Entry 3SSN (X-ray diffraction, 2.39 A resolution); this record covers chains C and D of the 4 polymer chains in the assembly.

== Chain C (and D) ==
Protein: Methyltransferase
Organism: Micromonospora griseorubida
Notes: EC 2.1.1.-; chain D of this document is another copy of the same molecule, construct and numbering; everything in this record applies to it too
UniProt: Q83WF2 (Q83WF2_MICGR); numbering as in UniProt (aligned over 1-399)
Amino-acid sequence (419 residues; row label = number of the first residue in the row; numbers below 1 keep their minus sign (Met-19 is residue -19)):
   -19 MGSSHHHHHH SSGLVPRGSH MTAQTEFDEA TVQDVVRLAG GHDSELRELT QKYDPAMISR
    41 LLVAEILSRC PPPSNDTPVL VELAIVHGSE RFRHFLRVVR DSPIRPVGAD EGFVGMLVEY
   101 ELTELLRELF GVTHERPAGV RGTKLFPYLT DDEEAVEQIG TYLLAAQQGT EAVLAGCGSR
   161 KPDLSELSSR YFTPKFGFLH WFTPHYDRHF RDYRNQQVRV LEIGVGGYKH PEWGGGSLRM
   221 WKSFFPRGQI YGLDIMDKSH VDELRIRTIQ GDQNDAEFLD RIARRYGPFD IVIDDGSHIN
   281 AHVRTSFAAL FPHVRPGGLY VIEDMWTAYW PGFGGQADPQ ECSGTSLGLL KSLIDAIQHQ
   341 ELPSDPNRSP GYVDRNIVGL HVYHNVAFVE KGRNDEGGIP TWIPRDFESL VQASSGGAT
Disordered / not traced: -19 to 5, 340-350, 383-399 (chain D: -19 to 4, 398-399)
Construct notes: expression tag (-19 to 0)
Swiss-Prot annotation at these positions:
  - active site: His278 (Proton acceptor)
  - binding site (S-adenosyl-L-methionine): Thr173, Glu202 to Tyr208, Ser217, Asp234, Asp252, Gln253, Asp275
  - binding site (Mg(2+)): Asp275, Glu303, Asp304
  - mutagenesis: Tyr208 (Y208F: Decreased catalytic activity), His278 (H278A/K/Q: Abolishes catalytic activity), Ile279 (I279V: Slightly increased catalytic activity)
Ion coordination: Mg2+: Asp275, Asp304 (together with Mycinamicin VI)
Ligand contacts:
  - Mycinamicin VI (MVI), molecule 1: Ile139, Gly140, Leu143, Leu144, Gln147
  - Mycinamicin VI (MVI), molecule 2: Phe172, Thr173, Pro174, Leu179, His180, Tyr208, Trp213, Asp275, His278, Asp304, Trp306
  - S-adenosylhomocysteine (SAH): Thr173, Pro174, Lys175, Glu202, Gly204, Val205, Gly206, Gly207, Tyr208, Ser217, Leu233, Asp234, Ile235, Met236, Gly251, Asp252, Gln253, Asp275, Gly276, Ser277, His282
From the paper describing this entry:
  - catalytic residues: His278
  - binding site for Mycinamicin VI: His278
  - catalytic residues: Tyr208 (proposed by the authors, not directly observed)
  - binding site for S-adenosylhomocysteine: Tyr208
  - mutagenesis - H278A, H278K, H278Q: abolished catalytic activity on Mycinamicin VI
  - mutagenesis - Y208F: decreased catalytic activity on Mycinamicin VI
  - mutagenesis - I279V: unchanged catalytic activity on Mycinamicin VI

== Chain C / chain D interface ==
Contacting residue pairs (82):
  Arg17(C) with Arg17(D); Glu25(D)
  His22(C) with Gln197(D); Arg199(D); Pro268(D); Asp270(D), salt bridge; Arg295(D), hydrogen bond
  Asp23(C) with Pro268(D); Arg295(D)
  Glu25(C) with Arg17(D)
  Leu26(C) with Arg295(D)
  Glu99(C) with Arg373(D), salt bridge
  Glu101(C) with Arg373(D)
  Glu104(C) with Pro296(D)
  Arg107(C) with Arg295(D); Pro296(D), hydrogen bond (side chain-backbone)
  Val112(C) with Gln196(D)
  His114(C) with Asp192(D); Tyr193(D), hydrogen bond; Gln196(D), hydrogen bond; Gly297(D), hydrogen bond (side chain-backbone)
  Arg116(C) with Pro296(D); Gly297(D)
  Gly119(C) with Val358(D); Gly372(D); Arg373(D), hydrogen bond (backbone-backbone)
  Arg121(C) with Arg373(D)
  Gly122(C) with Arg373(D); Asp375(D)
  Thr123(C) with Asp375(D), hydrogen bond (backbone-backbone); Glu376(D), hydrogen bond (side chain-backbone); Gly377(D)
  Lys124(C) with Asp375(D), salt bridge
  Leu125(C) with Pro380(D), hydrophobic
  Phe126(C) with Trp382(D), hydrophobic
  Asp132(C) with Thr381(D), hydrogen bond; Trp382(D)
  Ala135(C) with Trp382(D)
  Ile139(C) with Trp382(D), hydrophobic
  Asp192(C) with His114(D)
  Tyr193(C) with His114(D), hydrogen bond
  Asn195(C) with Val112(D); Asn195(D)
  Gln196(C) with Val112(D); Thr113(D); His114(D), hydrogen bond
  Gln197(C) with His22(D), hydrogen bond (backbone-side chain)
  Arg199(C) with His22(D)
  Pro268(C) with His22(D); Asp23(D)
  Asp270(C) with His22(D), salt bridge
  Arg295(C) with His22(D); Asp23(D); Leu26(D); Arg107(D)
  Pro296(C) with Glu104(D); Arg107(D), hydrogen bond (backbone-side chain); Arg116(D)
  Gly297(C) with His114(D), hydrogen bond (backbone-side chain); Arg116(D)
  Val358(C) with Gly119(D)
  Gly372(C) with Gly119(D)
  Arg373(C) with Glu99(D), salt bridge; Tyr100(D); Glu101(D); Gly119(D); Arg121(D); Gly122(D)
  Asp375(C) with Gly122(D); Thr123(D), hydrogen bond (backbone-backbone)
  Glu376(C) with Arg121(D), salt bridge; Thr123(D)
  Gly377(C) with Thr123(D), hydrogen bond (backbone-side chain)
  Gly378(C) with Thr123(D), hydrogen bond (backbone-backbone); Lys124(D); Leu125(D), hydrogen bond (backbone-backbone)
  Ile379(C) with Leu125(D), hydrophobic
  Pro380(C) with Leu125(D)
  Trp382(C) with Leu129(D); Thr130(D); Asp131(D); Ala135(D), hydrophobic
Also at the interface, not in a pair above, chain C (50 interface residues in all): Tyr100, Thr113, Glu115, Ala118, Val136, Leu143, Val198
Also at the interface, not in a pair above, chain D (48 interface residues in all): Ala118, Val120, Phe126, Val198

== Overview ==
50 residues of chain C and 48 residues of chain D are in contact; the contacts include 18 hydrogen bonds and 6
salt bridges. Polar pairs include His22(C)-Asp270(D), Glu99(C)-Arg373(D) and Lys124(C)-Asp375(D). From the
paper: catalytic residues His278(C) and Tyr208(C); H278A, H278K and H278Q of chain C abolish catalytic
activity on Mycinamicin VI; 5 substitutions were tested in all.
Chain C and chain D are both Methyltransferase (Micromonospora griseorubida); the structure, MycE
Methyltransferase from the Mycinamycin Biosynthetic Pathway in Complex with Mg, SAH, and Mycinamycin VI, was
determined by X-ray diffraction together with 3SSM and 3SSO from the same study.
